PDB entry 1JY3 | X-ray diffraction, 1.60 A resolution | chains O and P of the 6 polymer chains in the assembly

== Chain O ==
Protein: Fibrinogen beta chain
Source organism: Bos taurus
UniProtKB: P02676 (FIBB_BOVIN); residue numbers follow UniProt; this construct covers 61-116
Sequence (56 residues; row label = number of the first residue in the row):
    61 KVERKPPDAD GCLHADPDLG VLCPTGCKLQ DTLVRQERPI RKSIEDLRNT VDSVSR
Not modelled in the structure: 61-63, 115-116

== Chain P ==
Protein: Fibrinogen gamma-B chain
Source organism: Bos taurus
UniProtKB: P12799 (FIBG_BOVIN); residues 1-48 here correspond to UniProt positions 25-72 (UniProt number = residue number + 24)
Sequence (48 residues; row label = number of the first residue in the row):
     1 YVATRDNCCI LDERFGSYCP TTCGIADFLN NYQTSVDKDL RTLEGILY
Not modelled in the structure: 1, 48

== Interface between chain O and chain P ==
Contacting residue pairs - 24 pairs, chain O then chain P:
  Thr85(O) - Cys19(P)
  Gly86(O) - Pro20(P)
  Gly86(O) - Ile25(P)
  Cys87(O) - Tyr18(P)  hydrogen bond (side chain-backbone)
  Cys87(O) - Cys19(P)  disulfide
  Cys87(O) - Pro20(P)
  Leu89(O) - Thr22(P)
  Leu89(O) - Ile25(P)  hydrophobic
  Gln90(O) - Pro20(P)
  Gln90(O) - Ile25(P)
  Asp91(O) - Arg5(P)  salt bridge
  Leu93(O) - Ile25(P)  hydrophobic
  Gln96(O) - Tyr32(P)
  Glu97(O) - Phe28(P)
  Glu97(O) - Tyr32(P)
  Ile100(O) - Tyr32(P)
  Arg101(O) - Ser35(P)  hydrogen bond
  Arg101(O) - Val36(P)
  Ile104(O) - Val36(P)  hydrophobic
  Ile104(O) - Asp39(P)
  Leu107(O) - Leu43(P)  hydrophobic
  Arg108(O) - Asp39(P)  salt bridge
  Val111(O) - Leu43(P)  hydrophobic
  Val111(O) - Ile46(P)  hydrophobic
Also at the interface, not in a pair above, chain P (15 interface residues in all): Leu29, Leu40
Disulfides between the chains: Cys87(O)-Cys19(P)

== Summary ==
The chain O/chain P interface involves 15 residues from each chain, with 1 disulfide bond, 2 hydrogen bonds
and 2 salt bridges. Polar contacts include Asp91(O)-Arg5(P), Arg108(O)-Asp39(P) and Cys87(O)-Tyr18(P).
Chain O is Fibrinogen beta chain and chain P is Fibrinogen gamma-B chain, both from Bos taurus; the structure,
Crystal Structure of the Central Region of Bovine Fibrinogen (E5 Fragment) at 1.4 Angstroms Resolution, was
determined by X-ray diffraction together with 1JY2 from the same study.
